PDB entry 5BJU | X-ray diffraction, 2.00 A resolution | chains A and B

Chain A (and B):
Name: WlaL protein
From: Campylobacter jejuni
Notes: chain B of this document is another copy of the same molecule, construct and numbering; everything in this record applies to it too
UniProt: O86159 (O86159_CAMJU); residue numbers follow UniProt; this construct covers 244-590
Chain sequence (366 residues; row label = number of the first residue in the row):
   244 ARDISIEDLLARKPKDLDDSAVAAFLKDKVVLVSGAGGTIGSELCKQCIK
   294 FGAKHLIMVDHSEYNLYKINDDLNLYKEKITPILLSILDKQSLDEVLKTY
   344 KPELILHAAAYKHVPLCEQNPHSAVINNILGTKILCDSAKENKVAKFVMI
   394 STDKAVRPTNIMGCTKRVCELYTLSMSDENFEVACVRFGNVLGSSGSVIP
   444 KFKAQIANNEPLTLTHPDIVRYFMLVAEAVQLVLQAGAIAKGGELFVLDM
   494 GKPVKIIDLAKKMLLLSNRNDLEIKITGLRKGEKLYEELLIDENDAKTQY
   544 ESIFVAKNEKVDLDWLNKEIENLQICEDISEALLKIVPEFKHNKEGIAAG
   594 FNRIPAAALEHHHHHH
Not modelled in the structure: 244-247, 588-609 (chain B: 244-247, 512-513, 587-609)
Sequence notes: expression tag (591-609)
Residues lining bound ligands:
  - NAD (nicotinamide-adenine-dinucleotide): G278, G280, G281, T282, I283, G284, V302, D303, H304, S305, N308, L328, S329, I330, A351, A352, A353, K355, N370, I393, S394, T395, M405, K409, F431, G432, N433, V434, S437, S438
  - UDP (uridine-5'-diphosphate): K397, N433, G439, S440, V441, K444, F445, T456, L457, T458, I462, R464, I499, R523, E526
What the authors report for this chain:
  - binding site for UDP: K397, N433, V441, T456, T458, R464, E526
  - binding site for NAD: T282, I283, D303, N308, I330, K355, N370, K409, V434, S437, S438
  - contacts within the chain: T395-D396
  - catalytic residues: T395, D396, K397 (proposed by the authors, not directly observed)
  - mutagenesis - T395V, D396N: abolished catalytic activity
  - mutagenesis - T395S: decreased catalytic activity on UDP-sugar substrate
  - mutagenesis - M405Y: decreased catalytic activity

Chain A / chain B interface:
Pairs across the interface - 39 pairs, chain A then chain B:
  H304(A) with H304(B), hydrogen bond (backbone-side chain); Y354(B), hydrogen bond (backbone-side chain)
  E306(A) with Y354(B); K355(B), hydrogen bond (side chain-backbone); H356(B), hydrogen bond (side chain-backbone); L359(B); C360(B)
  Y307(A) with S438(B); G439(B)
  Y310(A) with H356(B); L359(B); G439(B)
  D314(A) with K444(B), salt bridge
  P325(A) with L359(B), hydrophobic; Q362(B); N363(B), hydrogen bond (backbone-side chain)
  I326(A) with N363(B)
  L327(A) with Y354(B), hydrophobic; N363(B), hydrogen bond (backbone-side chain); S366(B), hydrogen bond (backbone-side chain)
  S335(A) with H365(B)
  Y354(A) with H304(B), hydrogen bond (side chain-backbone); E306(B); L327(B), hydrophobic
  K355(A) with E306(B), hydrogen bond (backbone-side chain)
  H356(A) with E306(B), hydrogen bond (backbone-side chain); Y310(B)
  L359(A) with E306(B); Y310(B); P325(B), hydrophobic
  Q362(A) with P325(B)
  N363(A) with P325(B), hydrogen bond (side chain-backbone); I326(B); L327(B), hydrogen bond (side chain-backbone)
  H365(A) with S335(B)
  S366(A) with L327(B), hydrogen bond (side chain-backbone)
  G439(A) with Y307(B); Y310(B)
  K444(A) with D314(B), salt bridge
Interface residues without a listed pair, chain A (25 interface residues in all): S305, L309, L328, A353, C360, S438
Interface residues without a listed pair, chain B (25 interface residues in all): S305, L309, L328, A353

Summary:
Chain A and chain B each contribute 25 residues to their interface; the contacts include 13 hydrogen bonds and
2 salt bridges. Polar pairs include D314(A)-K444(B), H304(A)-H304(B) and H304(A)-Y354(B). The paper reports
catalytic residues T395(A), D396(A) and K397(A); T395V and D396N of chain A abolish catalytic activity; 4
substitutions were tested in all.
Chain A and chain B are both WlaL protein (Campylobacter jejuni); the structure, X-ray structure of the PglF
dehydratase from Campylobacter jejuni in complex with UDP and NAD(H), was determined by X-ray diffraction,
deposited together with 5BJV, 5BJW, 5BJX and 5BJY.
